Entry 2XM3 (X-ray diffraction, 2.30 A resolution); this record covers chains C and K of the 6 polymer chains in the assembly.

== Chain C ==
Molecule: Transposase
From: Deinococcus radiodurans
UniProtKB: O83028 (O83028_DEIRA); residues 1-140 here = UniProt positions 1-140
Sequence (140 residues; row label = number of the first residue in the row):
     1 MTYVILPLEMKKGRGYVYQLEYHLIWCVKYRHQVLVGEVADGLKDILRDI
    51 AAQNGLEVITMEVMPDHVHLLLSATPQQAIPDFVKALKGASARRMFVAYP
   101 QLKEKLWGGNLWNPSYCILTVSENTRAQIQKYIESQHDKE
Disordered / not traced: 1-6, 135-140
Bound ions: Mg2+: Pro114 (shared with DC31(K) of chain K)
From the paper describing this entry:
  - binding site for Dra2 transposase binding element: Gly89
  - binding site for Dra2 transposase binding element: Arg14
  - mutagenesis - R14A (60-fold), S122G/E123G: decreased catalytic activity
  - mutagenesis - R14A (30-fold): decreased binding to Dra2 transposase binding element (chain K)
  - binding site for the 5-nt DNA strand: Tyr30, His32, Trp107

== Chain K ==
Molecule: Dra2 transposase binding element
Sequence (27 nucleotides; each row starts with the number of its first residue):
    11 CGCACACTCGTGACTTCAGTCATGAGT
Bound ions: Mg2+: DC31 (shared with Pro114(C) of chain C)

== How chain C and chain K interact ==
Residue-residue contacts (41):
  Lys29(C) - DC17(K)  salt bridge to the phosphate
  Lys29(C) - DT18(K)  salt bridge to the phosphate
  Tyr30(C) - DC17(K)  hydrogen bond to the phosphate
  Tyr30(C) - DT18(K)  hydrogen bond to the phosphate
  Arg31(C) - DA16(K)  base contact
  Pro81(C) - DC31(K)  phosphate contact
  Pro81(C) - DA32(K)  phosphate contact
  Val84(C) - DC31(K)  phosphate contact
  Lys85(C) - DA23(K)  base contact
  Lys85(C) - DC24(K)  hydrogen bond to the base
  Lys85(C) - DT26(K)  base contact
  Lys85(C) - DG29(K)  base contact
  Lys85(C) - DT30(K)  base contact
  Lys85(C) - DC31(K)  sugar contact
  Ala86(C) - DT26(K)  base contact
  Lys88(C) - DT30(K)  phosphate contact
  Lys88(C) - DC31(K)  salt bridge to the phosphate
  Gly89(C) - DT26(K)  base contact
  Gly89(C) - DG29(K)  sugar contact
  Gly89(C) - DT30(K)  sugar contact
  Ala90(C) - DT26(K)  base contact
  Ala92(C) - DG29(K)  phosphate contact
  Ala92(C) - DT30(K)  phosphate contact
  Arg93(C) - DT26(K)  phosphate contact
  Arg93(C) - DC27(K)  salt bridge to the phosphate
  Arg93(C) - DA28(K)  sugar contact
  Arg93(C) - DG29(K)  sugar contact
  Arg94(C) - DT26(K)  sugar contact
  Phe96(C) - DG29(K)  phosphate contact
  Gly109(C) - DG29(K)  sugar contact
  Asn110(C) - DT30(K)  phosphate contact
  Leu111(C) - DT30(K)  hydrogen bond to the phosphate
  Trp112(C) - DT30(K)  hydrogen bond to the phosphate
  Asn113(C) - DA16(K)  hydrogen bond to the sugar
  Pro114(C) - DA16(K)  sugar contact
  Pro114(C) - DC17(K)  phosphate contact
  Pro114(C) - DC31(K)  phosphate contact
  Ser115(C) - DC15(K)  hydrogen bond to the sugar
  Ser115(C) - DA16(K)  sugar contact
  Tyr116(C) - DC31(K)  phosphate contact
  Tyr116(C) - DA32(K)  hydrogen bond to the phosphate
Also at the interface, not in a pair above, chain C (23 interface residues in all): Gln53
Also at the interface, not in a pair above, chain K (14 interface residues in all): DT25

== Overview ==
23 residues of chain C face 14 of chain K across their interface; the contacts include 8 hydrogen bonds and 4
salt bridges. Polar contacts include Lys85(C)-DC24(K), Asn113(C)-DA16(K) and Ser115(C)-DC15(K). From the
paper: a binding site for the 5-nt DNA strand at Tyr30(C), His32(C) and Trp107(C); R14A and S122G/E123G of
chain C reduce catalytic activity.
Here chain C is Transposase (Deinococcus radiodurans) and chain K is Dra2 transposase binding element. Entry
2XM3 (Deinococcus radiodurans ISDra2 Transposase Left end DNA complex) was determined by X-ray diffraction
together with 2XMA and 2XO6 from the same study.
